Entry 6E8Y (X-ray diffraction, 1.85 A resolution); this record covers chains A and B.

[Chain A (and B)]
Molecule: Glycerol-3-phosphate dehydrogenase [NAD(+)], cytoplasmic
Organism: Homo sapiens
Notes: EC 1.1.1.8; chain B of this document is another copy of the same molecule, construct and numbering; everything in this record applies to it too
UniProt: P21695 (GPDA_HUMAN); residue numbers follow UniProt; this construct covers 1-349
Chain sequence (349 residues; numbered 1 to 349; the number before each row is that of its first residue):
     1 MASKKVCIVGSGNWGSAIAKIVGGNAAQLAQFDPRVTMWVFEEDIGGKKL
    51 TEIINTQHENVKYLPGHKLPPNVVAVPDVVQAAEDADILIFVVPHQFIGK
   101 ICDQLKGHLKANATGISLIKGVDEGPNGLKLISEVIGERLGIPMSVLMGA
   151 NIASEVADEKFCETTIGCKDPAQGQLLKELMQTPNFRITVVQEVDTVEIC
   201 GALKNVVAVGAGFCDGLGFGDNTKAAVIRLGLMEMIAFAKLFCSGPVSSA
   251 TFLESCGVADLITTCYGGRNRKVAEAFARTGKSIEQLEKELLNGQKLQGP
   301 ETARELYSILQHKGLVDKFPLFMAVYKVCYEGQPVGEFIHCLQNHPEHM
Disordered / not traced: 1, 46-49 (chain B: 1, 123-128, 294-295)
Bound ions: K+: A26, A27, L29, F32
Ligand contacts: 2,2-bis(hydroxymethyl)propane-1,3-diol (3SY): N127, L129, K130, L131, E134, D195, F242, C243, S244
UniProt features mapped onto this chain:
  - active site: K204 (Proton acceptor)
  - binding site (NAD(+)): G10 to G15, F41, F97, A153, R269, K296, Q298
  - binding site (substrate): K120, R269, N270
  - modified residue: S154 (Phosphoserine), K289 (N6-succinyllysine), Y326 (Phosphotyrosine)
  - natural variant: R229 (R229P: In HTGTI)
From the paper describing this entry:
  - mutagenesis - K120A (5.8 kcal/mol): decreased catalytic activity on GA
  - mutagenesis - K120A (3.0 kcal/mol): decreased catalytic activity on ethylammonium cation

[Chain A / chain B interface]
Residue-residue contacts (63):
  A150(A) with N222(B)
  N151(A) with N222(B), hydrogen bond (backbone-side chain)
  I152(A) with N222(B)
  E155(A) with N222(B), hydrogen bond
  F161(A) with T223(B), hydrogen bond (backbone-side chain); A226(B), hydrophobic; I339(B), hydrophobic; L342(B); Q343(B)
  E163(A) with A226(B); R229(B), salt bridge; L230(B); H348(B), salt bridge
  K178(A) with H348(B), hydrogen bond (side chain-backbone)
  P184(A) with Q343(B), hydrogen bond (backbone-side chain)
  N185(A) with Q343(B), hydrogen bond
  R187(A) with Q343(B), hydrogen bond (side chain-backbone); H348(B)
  I188(A) with H348(B)
  T189(A) with E347(B), hydrogen bond (side chain-backbone); H348(B)
  D221(A) with T263(B)
  N222(A) with A150(B); N151(B); I152(B); E155(B), hydrogen bond; T263(B), hydrogen bond
  T223(A) with F161(B), hydrogen bond (side chain-backbone)
  A225(A) with A259(B)
  A226(A) with E163(B)
  R229(A) with E163(B), salt bridge; L253(B), hydrogen bond (side chain-backbone); E254(B), salt bridge; S255(B); V258(B); A259(B)
  L230(A) with E163(B)
  L253(A) with R229(B), hydrogen bond (backbone-side chain); I236(B), hydrophobic; L253(B), hydrophobic
  E254(A) with R229(B), salt bridge
  S255(A) with R229(B)
  V258(A) with R229(B); V258(B), hydrophobic
  A259(A) with A225(B)
  I262(A) with I262(B), hydrophobic; Y266(B)
  T263(A) with D221(B); N222(B), hydrogen bond
  Y266(A) with I262(B); Y266(B), hydrophobic
  I339(A) with F161(B), hydrophobic
  L342(A) with F161(B)
  Q343(A) with F161(B); P184(B), hydrogen bond (side chain-backbone); N185(B), hydrogen bond; R187(B), hydrogen bond (backbone-side chain)
  E347(A) with T189(B)
  H348(A) with E163(B), salt bridge; K178(B), hydrogen bond (backbone-side chain); R187(B); I188(B); T189(B)
Interface residues without a listed pair, chain A (43 interface residues in all): K160, C162, Q182, I228, L232, M233, I236, S249, A250, N344, M349
Interface residues without a listed pair, chain B (41 interface residues in all): Q182, F219, I228, L232, M233, S249, G267, N344

[Overview]
Chain A and chain B form an interface of 43 and 41 residues respectively, with 18 hydrogen bonds and 6 salt
bridges. Polar contacts include E163(A)-R229(B), E163(A)-H348(B) and R229(A)-E254(B). Ligands of chain A:
2,2-bis(hydroxymethyl)propane-1,3-diol. From the paper: K120A of chain A reduces catalytic activity on GA;
K120A of chain A reduces catalytic activity on ethylammonium cation.
Both chains are Glycerol-3-phosphate dehydrogenase [NAD(+)], cytoplasmic (Homo sapiens). Entry 6E8Y
(Unliganded Human Glycerol 3-Phosphate Dehydrogenase) was determined by X-ray diffraction, deposited together
with 6E8Z and 6E90.
